PDB entry 9GM8 | electron microscopy, 3.90 A resolution | chains F and B of the 8 polymer chains in the assembly

== Chain F ==
Name: Chromosome partition protein MukE
From: Photorhabdus thracensis
UniProtKB: A0A0F7LPV6 (A0A0F7LPV6_9GAMM); residues 1-240 here = UniProt positions 1-240
Sequence (240 residues; row label = number of the first residue in the row):
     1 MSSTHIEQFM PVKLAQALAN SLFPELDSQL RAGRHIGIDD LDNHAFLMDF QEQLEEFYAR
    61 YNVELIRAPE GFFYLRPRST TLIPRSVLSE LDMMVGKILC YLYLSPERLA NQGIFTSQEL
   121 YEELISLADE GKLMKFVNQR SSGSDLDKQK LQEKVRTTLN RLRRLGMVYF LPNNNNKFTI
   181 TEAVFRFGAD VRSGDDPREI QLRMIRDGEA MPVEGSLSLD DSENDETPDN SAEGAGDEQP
Disordered / not traced: 1-8, 207-240

== Chain B ==
Name: Chromosome partition protein MukB
From: Photorhabdus thracensis
UniProtKB: A0A0F7LRY2 (A0A0F7LRY2_9GAMM); residue numbers follow UniProt; this construct covers 1-1482
Sequence (1482 residues; row label = number of the first residue in the row):
     1 MIERGKFRSL TLVNWNGFFA RTFDLDELVT TLSGGNGAGK STTMAAFVTA LIPDLTLLHF
    61 RNTTEAGATS GSRDKGLHGK LRAGVCYSTL DVINSRHQRV VVGVRLQQVA GRDRKVDIKP
   121 FMIQGLPTAI QPTQLLTENV GERQARVLPL NELKDRLDEM EGVQFKQFNS ITDYHAQMFD
   181 LGVIPKRLRS ASDRSKFYRL IEASLYGGIS SAITRSLRDY LLPENSGVRK AFQDMEAALR
   241 ENRITLEAIR VTQSDRDLFK HLITEATSYV SADYMRHANE RRTHLDEALA LRGELFGSHK
   301 QLATEQYRHV EMARELAEQS GASSDLETDH QAASDHLNLV QTAMRQQEKI DRYQVDLEEL
   361 SYRLEEQTDV VEEAGELQAE YEARTEATEQ EVDELKSQLA DYQQALDVQQ TRAIQYQQAL
   421 QALERARELC RLPDLSVDNA EEWLETFQAK EQQATEALLA LEQKLSVADA AHNQFEQAYQ
   481 LVKNIVGETS RSEAWQSARE LLRDWPSQRH LADRVQPLRM RLSELEQRLN NQQNAERLLS
   541 EFCKRQGRQY QAEDLEALQN ELEARQEALS LSVNEGGERR MEMRQELEQL KQKIQSLTAR
   601 APVWLAAQDT LNQLCEQSGE TLASSNDVTE YMQQLLERER EATVERDEVA AQKRELEKQI
   661 ERLSQPSGAE DSRMIALAER FGGVLLSEIY DDITIDDAPY FSALYGPARH GIVVPDLSLV
   721 RPHLETLEDC PEDLYLIEGD PQSFDDSVFN AEEQTNAVLV KSSDRQWRYS RYPELPLFGR
   781 AARENRLEAL NLERDALAER YATLSFDVQK IQRAHQAFSQ FVGKHLSVAF DTDPEAEIRE
   841 LRQRHTELER EVSRFEDQTQ QQRQQYAQAK ESLTTLNRLI PQVTLLLDET LIDRVEEVRE
   901 EMDEAQEAAR FLQQHGSALT KLEPMVAVLQ SDPQQHEQLQ QDYETAKHSQ HQAKQQAFAL
   961 VEIVQRRVHF SYSDSAGMLS ENADLNDKLR QRLEHAESDR SRAREQLRQQ QAQYSQFNQV
  1021 LASLKSSYET KQDMLKELLQ EMKDIGVQAD ANAEMRARER RDRLHEALSV NRSRVNQLEK
  1081 QIAFCEAEME NVQKKLRKLE RDYYQIREQV VSAKAGWCAV MRMVKDNGVE RRLHRRELAY
  1141 MEGGALRSMS DKALGALRLA VADNEHLRDA LRLSEDPKRP ERKVQFFIAV YQHLRERIRQ
  1201 DIIRTDDPVD AIEQMEIELA RLTEELTARE QKLAISSKSV ANIIRKTIQR EQNRIRMLNQ
  1261 GLQAVSFGQV RGVRLNVNVR ESHAILLDVL SEQQEQHQDL FNSQRLTFSE AMAKLYQRLN
  1321 PQVDMGQRLP QTIGEELLDY RNYLELDVEV NRGSDGWLKA ESGALSTGEA IGTGMSILVM
  1381 VVQSWEEESR RLRGKDISPC RLLFLDEAAR LDAKSIATLF ELCERLQMQL IIAAPENISP
  1441 EKGTTYKLVR KVFKNHEHVH VVGLRGFGQD APATQLISDV TA
Disordered / not traced: 1, 348-515, 902-1052, 1469-1482
Bound ions: Mg2+: Ser41 (together with ATP)
Residues lining bound ligands:
  - ATP (adenosine-5'-triphosphate), molecule 1: Asn16, Gly35, Asn36, Gly37, Ala38, Gly39, Lys40, Ser41, Thr42, Gly76, Gly79, Lys80, Glu1407, Arg1450
  - ATP, molecule 2: Gln1269, Arg1352, Gly1363, Ala1364, Leu1365, Ser1366, Thr1367, Gly1368, Glu1369

== Interface between chain F and chain B ==
Pairs across the interface (12):
  Glu55(F) - Thr69(B)
  Glu55(F) - Ser70(B)
  Glu55(F) - Gly71(B)  hydrogen bond (side chain-backbone)
  Arg67(F) - Arg73(B)
  Pro69(F) - Arg112(B)
  Glu70(F) - Arg112(B)  salt bridge
  Arg78(F) - Thr56(B)
  Phe185(F) - Arg112(B)
  Gly188(F) - Arg112(B)
  Ala189(F) - Arg112(B)
  Asp190(F) - Gly111(B)
  Asp190(F) - Arg112(B)
Other interface residues (no listed pair), chain F (13 interface residues in all): Ile66, Ala68, Phe72, Arg76
Other interface residues (no listed pair), chain B (8 interface residues in all): Asp113

== Overview ==
Chain F and chain B form an interface of 13 and 8 residues respectively; the contacts include 1 hydrogen bond
and 1 salt bridge. Polar contacts include Glu70(F)-Arg112(B) and Glu55(F)-Gly71(B). Chain B binds ATP.
Here chain F is Chromosome partition protein MukE and chain B is Chromosome partition protein MukB, both from
Photorhabdus thracensis. Entry 9GM8 (MukBEF in a nucleotide-bound state with open neck gate) was determined by
electron microscopy, deposited together with 9GM6, 9GM7, 9GM9, 9GMA, 9GMB and 9GMD.
